PDB entry 1IG9 | X-ray diffraction, 2.60 A resolution | chains T and A of the 3 polymer chains in the assembly

# Chain T
Molecule: 18-nt DNA strand
Sequence (18 nucleotides; numbered 1 to 18; the number before each row is that of its first residue):
     1 ACAGGTAAGC AGTCCGCG

# Chain A
Molecule: DNA polymerase
Organism: Enterobacteria phage RB69
Notes: EC 2.7.7.7
UniProtKB: Q38087 (DPOL_BPR69); residue numbers follow UniProt; this construct covers 1-903
Sequence (903 residues; numbered 1 to 903; the number before each row is that of its first residue):
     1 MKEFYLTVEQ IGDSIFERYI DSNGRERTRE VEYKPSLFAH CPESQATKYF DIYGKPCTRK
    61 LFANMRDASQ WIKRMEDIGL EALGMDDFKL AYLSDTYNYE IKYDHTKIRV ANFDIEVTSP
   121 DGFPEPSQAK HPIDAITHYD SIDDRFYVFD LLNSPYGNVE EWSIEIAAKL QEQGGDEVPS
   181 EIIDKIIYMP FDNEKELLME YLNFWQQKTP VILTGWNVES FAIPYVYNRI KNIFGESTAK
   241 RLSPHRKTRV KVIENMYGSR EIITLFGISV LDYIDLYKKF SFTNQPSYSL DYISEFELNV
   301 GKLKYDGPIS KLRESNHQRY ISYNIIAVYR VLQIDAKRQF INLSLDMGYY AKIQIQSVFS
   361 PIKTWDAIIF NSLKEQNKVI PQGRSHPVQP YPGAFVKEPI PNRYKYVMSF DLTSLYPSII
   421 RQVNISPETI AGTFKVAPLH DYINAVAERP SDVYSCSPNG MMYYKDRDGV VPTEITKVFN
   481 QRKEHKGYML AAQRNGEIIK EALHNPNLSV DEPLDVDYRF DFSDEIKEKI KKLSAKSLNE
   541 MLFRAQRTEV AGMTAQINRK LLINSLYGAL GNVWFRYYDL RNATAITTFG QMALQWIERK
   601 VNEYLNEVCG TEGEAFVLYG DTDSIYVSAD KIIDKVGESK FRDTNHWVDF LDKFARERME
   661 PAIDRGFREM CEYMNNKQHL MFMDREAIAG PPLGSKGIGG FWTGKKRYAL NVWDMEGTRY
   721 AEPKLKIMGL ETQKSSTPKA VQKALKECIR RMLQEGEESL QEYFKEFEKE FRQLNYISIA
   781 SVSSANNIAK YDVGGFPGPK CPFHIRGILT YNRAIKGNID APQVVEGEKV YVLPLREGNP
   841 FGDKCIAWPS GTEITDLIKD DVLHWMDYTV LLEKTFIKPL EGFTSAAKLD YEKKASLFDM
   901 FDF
Not modelled in the structure: 902-903
Construct notes: engineered mutation Ala222 (Asp in Q38087), Ala327 (Asp in Q38087)
Bound ions: Ca2+ site 1 near Glu116 (its only coordinating residue here); Ca2+ site 2: Asp411, Leu412, Asp623 (together with dTTP); Ca2+ site 3: Asp411, Asp623, Ser624 (together with dTTP); Ca2+ site 4 near Glu686 (its only coordinating residue here)
Small-molecule neighbours: dTTP (TTP): Asp411, Leu412, Thr413, Ser414, Leu415, Tyr416, Pro417, Arg482, Lys486, Lys560, Asn564, Tyr567, Thr622, Asp623
Swiss-Prot annotation at these positions:
  - region: Thr248 to Thr264 (Beta hairpin), Lys705 to Tyr708 (Binding of DNA in B-conformation), Leu897 to Phe903 (Interaction with the polymerase clamp)
  - binding site (Mg(2+)): Asp114, Glu116, Asp411, Leu412, Asp623
  - binding site (substrate): Ser414 to Tyr416, Arg482, Lys560
  - site: Asp621 (Optimization of metal coordination by the polymerase active site), Lys706 (Optimization of metal coordination by the polymerase active site), Asp714 (Essential for viral replication)
  - mutagenesis: Leu415 (L415A/G: Decreases base selectivity by several hundred fold; L415G/F: Increased misinsertion, increased mismatch extension and inefficient proofreading; L415M: No effect on base selectivity), Leu561 (L561A: No effect on the ability to recognize damaged DNA. Increase in probability of nucleotide incorporation), Ser565 (S565G: Increased incorporation efficiency of correct dNMPs; when associated with A-567), Tyr567 (Y567A: Inserts both dCMP and dAMP opposite 8-oxoG rapidly and with equal efficiency. 100-fold increase of dAMP and dGMP when situated opposite guanidinohydantoin ...), Asp621 (D621A: Drastic decrease in the efficiency of incorporation of dGMP), Lys706 (K706A: Almost complete loss of polymerase activity), Asp714 (D714A: Complete loss of viral replication)

# Interface between chain T and chain A
Contacting residue pairs (39):
  DA1(T) - Trp574(A)  hydrogen bond to the sugar
  DC2(T) - Ile362(A)  phosphate contact
  DC2(T) - Asn572(A)  phosphate contact
  DC2(T) - Trp574(A)  sugar contact
  DA3(T) - Ser360(A)  hydrogen bond to the phosphate
  DA3(T) - Pro361(A)  phosphate contact
  DA3(T) - Ile362(A)  hydrogen bond to the phosphate
  DA3(T) - Leu561(A)  base contact
  DA3(T) - Asn564(A)  base contact
  DA3(T) - Ser565(A)  hydrogen bond to the base
  DA3(T) - Gly568(A)  base contact
  DA3(T) - Ala569(A)  sugar contact
  DA3(T) - Asn572(A)  hydrogen bond to the phosphate
  DG4(T) - Tyr391(A)  phosphate contact
  DG4(T) - Gly568(A)  sugar contact
  DG4(T) - Gly571(A)  sugar contact
  DG4(T) - Asn572(A)  hydrogen bond to the phosphate
  DG5(T) - Tyr391(A)  sugar contact
  DG5(T) - Pro392(A)  phosphate contact
  DG5(T) - Gly393(A)  hydrogen bond to the phosphate
  DG5(T) - Lys706(A)  base contact
  DT6(T) - Pro392(A)  phosphate contact
  DT6(T) - Gly393(A)  hydrogen bond to the phosphate
  DT6(T) - Ala394(A)  sugar contact
  DT6(T) - Lys706(A)  hydrogen bond to the base
  DA7(T) - Val396(A)  phosphate contact
  DA7(T) - Lys705(A)  salt bridge to the phosphate
  DA7(T) - Lys706(A)  sugar contact
  DA8(T) - Lys705(A)  sugar contact
  DA8(T) - Arg707(A)  hydrogen bond to the phosphate
  DG9(T) - Arg707(A)  salt bridge to the phosphate
  DC10(T) - Lys878(A)  salt bridge to the phosphate
  DA11(T) - Lys874(A)  salt bridge to the phosphate
  DG12(T) - Lys800(A)  phosphate contact
  DG12(T) - Cys801(A)  sugar contact
  DG12(T) - Arg806(A)  salt bridge to the phosphate
  DG12(T) - Lys844(A)  salt bridge to the phosphate
  DT13(T) - Gly798(A)  phosphate contact
  DT13(T) - Lys800(A)  hydrogen bond to the phosphate
Interface residues without a listed pair, chain A (33 interface residues in all): Lys363, Gln389, Pro390, Tyr567, Lys734, Pro799, Phe803

# Overview
13 residues of chain T face 33 of chain A across their interface; the contacts include 11 hydrogen bonds and 6
salt bridges. Polar contacts include DA3(T)-Ser565(A), DT6(T)-Lys706(A) and DA1(T)-Trp574(A). Chain A binds
dTTP.
Chain T is an 18-nt DNA strand and chain A is DNA polymerase (Enterobacteria phage RB69); the structure,
Structure of the Replicating Complex of a Pol Alpha Family DNA Polymerase, was determined by X-ray diffraction
together with 1IH7 from the same study.
